Entry 4WTZ (X-ray diffraction, 2.52 A resolution); this record covers chains A and J.

Chain A:
Protein: Carcinoembryonic antigen-related cell adhesion molecule 6
Organism: Homo sapiens
Notes: fragment: N domain
Reference sequence: P40199 (CEAM6_HUMAN); residues 0-107 here correspond to UniProt positions 34-141 (UniProt number = residue number + 34)
Sequence (108 residues; row label = number of the first residue in the row; numbering starts at 0):
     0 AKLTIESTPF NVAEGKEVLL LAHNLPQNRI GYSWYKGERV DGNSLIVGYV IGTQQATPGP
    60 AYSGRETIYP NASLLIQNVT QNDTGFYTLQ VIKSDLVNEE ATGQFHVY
Swiss-Prot annotation at these positions:
  - glycosylation (N-linked (GlcNAc...) asparagine): Asn70, Asn77, Asn81
Metal / ion sites: Ni2+: His105 (shared with 1 residue of chain D; 1 residue of chain E)

Chain J:
Protein: Carcinoembryonic antigen-related cell adhesion molecule 8
Organism: Homo sapiens
Notes: fragment: N domain
Reference sequence: Q0Z7S6 (Q0Z7S6_HUMAN); residues 0-107 here correspond to UniProt positions 34-141 (UniProt number = residue number + 34)
Sequence (109 residues; numbered 0 to 108; the number before each row is that of its first residue; numbering starts at 0):
     0 AQLTIEAVPS NAAEGKEVLL LVHNLPQDPR GYNWYKGETV DANRRIIGYV ISNQQITPGP
    60 AYSNRETIYP NASLLMRNVT RNDTGSYTLQ VIKLNLMSEE VTGQFSVHC
Not modelled in the structure: 0
Construct notes: expression tag (108)

Chain A / chain J interface:
Contacting residue pairs (24):
  Ile29(A) - Leu95(J)
  Gly30(A) - Leu95(J)
  Tyr34(A) - Ser97(J)
  Arg38(A) - Thr38(J)
  Val39(A) - Gln89(J)
  Asp40(A) - Glu99(J)
  Gly41(A) - Glu99(J)  hydrogen bond (backbone-side chain)
  Leu44(A) - Met96(J)  hydrophobic
  Val49(A) - Asn94(J)
  Thr56(A) - Met96(J)
  Gln89(A) - Val39(J)
  Gln89(A) - Gln89(J)  hydrogen bond
  Ile91(A) - Leu95(J)
  Asp94(A) - Val49(J)
  Asp94(A) - Thr56(J)
  Leu95(A) - Gly30(J)
  Leu95(A) - Asn32(J)  hydrogen bond (backbone-side chain)
  Val96(A) - Arg44(J)
  Asn97(A) - Ala41(J)
  Asn97(A) - Gln89(J)
  Asn97(A) - Ile91(J)
  Glu99(A) - Val39(J)
  Glu99(A) - Asp40(J)
  Glu99(A) - Ala41(J)  hydrogen bond (side chain-backbone)
Interface residues without a listed pair, chain A (19 interface residues in all): Ser32, Ser93
Interface residues without a listed pair, chain J (20 interface residues in all): Arg29, Tyr31, Tyr48, Gln54

In short:
19 residues of chain A and 20 residues of chain J are in contact, with 4 hydrogen bonds. Polar contacts
include Gly41(A)-Glu99(J), Gln89(A)-Gln89(J) and Leu95(A)-Asn32(J).
Chain A is Carcinoembryonic antigen-related cell adhesion molecule 6 and chain J is Carcinoembryonic
antigen-related cell adhesion molecule 8, both from Homo sapiens; the structure, Human CEACAM6-CEACAM8
N-domain heterodimer complex, was determined by X-ray diffraction.
